Entry 7TK5 (electron microscopy, 7.80 A resolution (low resolution: residue-level contacts below are approximate; hydrogen-bond / salt-bridge calls are withheld)); this record covers chains C and D of the 27 polymer chains in the assembly.

# Chain C
Molecule: ATP synthase subunit alpha
Source organism: Saccharomyces cerevisiae
UniProtKB: P07251 (ATPA_YEAST); residues 1-510 here correspond to UniProt positions 36-545 (UniProt number = residue number + 35)
Chain sequence (510 residues; each row starts with the number of its first residue):
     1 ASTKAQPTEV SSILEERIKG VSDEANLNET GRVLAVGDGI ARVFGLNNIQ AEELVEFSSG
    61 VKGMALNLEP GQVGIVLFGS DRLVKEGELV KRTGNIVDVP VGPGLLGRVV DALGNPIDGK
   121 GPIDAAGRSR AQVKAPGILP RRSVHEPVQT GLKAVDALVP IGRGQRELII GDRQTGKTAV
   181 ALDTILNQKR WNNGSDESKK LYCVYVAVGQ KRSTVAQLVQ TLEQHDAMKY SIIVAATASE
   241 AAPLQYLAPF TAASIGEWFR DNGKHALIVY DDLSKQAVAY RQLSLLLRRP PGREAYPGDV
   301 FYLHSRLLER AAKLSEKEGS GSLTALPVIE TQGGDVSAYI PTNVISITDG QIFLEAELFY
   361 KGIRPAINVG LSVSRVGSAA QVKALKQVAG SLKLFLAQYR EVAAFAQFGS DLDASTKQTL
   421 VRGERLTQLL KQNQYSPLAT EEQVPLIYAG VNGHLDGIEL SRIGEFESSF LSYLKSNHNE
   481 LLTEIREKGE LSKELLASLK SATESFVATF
Not modelled in the structure: 1-11, 510
Swiss-Prot annotation at these positions:
  - binding site (ATP): G171 to T178
  - site: S372 (Required for activity)
  - modified residue (Phosphoserine): S22, S143

# Chain D
Molecule: ATP synthase subunit beta
Source organism: Saccharomyces cerevisiae
Notes: EC 7.1.2.2
UniProtKB: P00830 (ATPB_YEAST); residues 1-478 here correspond to UniProt positions 34-511 (UniProt number = residue number + 33)
Chain sequence (478 residues; each row starts with the number of its first residue):
     1 ASAAQSTPIT GKVTAVIGAI VDVHFEQSEL PAILNALEIK TPQGKLVLEV AQHLGENTVR
    61 TIAMDGTEGL VRGEKVLDTG GPISVPVGRE TLGRIINVIG EPIDERGPIK SKLRKPIHAD
   121 PPSFAEQSTS AEILETGIKV VDLLAPYARG GKIGLFGGAG VGKTVFIQEL INNIAKAHGG
   181 FSVFTGVGER TREGNDLYRE MKETGVINLE GESKVALVFG QMNEPPGARA RVALTGLTIA
   241 EYFRDEEGQD VLLFIDNIFR FTQAGSEVSA LLGRIPSAVG YQPTLATDMG LLQERITTTK
   301 KGSVTSVQAV YVPADDLTDP APATTFAHLD ATTVLSRGIS ELGIYPAVDP LDSKSRLLDA
   361 AVVGQEHYDV ASKVQETLQT YKSLQDIIAI LGMDELSEQD KLTVERARKI QRFLSQPFAV
   421 AEVFTGIPGK LVRLKDTVAS FKAVLEGKYD NIPEHAFYMV GGIEDVVAKA EKLAAEAN
Not modelled in the structure: 1-5, 476-478
Swiss-Prot annotation at these positions:
  - binding site (ATP): G157 to T164
  - modified residue: T79 (Phosphothreonine), T204 (Phosphothreonine), S340 (Phosphoserine)

# Interface between chain C and chain D
Residue-residue contacts (15):
  N47(C) - R72(D)
  N48(C) - R72(D)
  I49(C) - L70(D)
  I49(C) - V71(D)
  I49(C) - R72(D)
  Q50(C) - L70(D)
  A51(C) - E68(D)
  A51(C) - G69(D)
  A51(C) - L70(D)
  L68(C) - A15(D)
  L68(C) - V16(D)
  E69(C) - T14(D)
  P70(C) - T14(D)
  G298(C) - E267(D)
  D411(C) - I390(D)
Interface residues without a listed pair, chain C (16 interface residues in all): L66, N67, G292, R306, R375, L412
Interface residues without a listed pair, chain D (15 interface residues in all): I17, G160, M222, G280, A389

# In short
16 residues of chain C face 15 of chain D across their interface. Curated annotation (UniProt) lists 8
ATP-binding residues on chain C; 8 ATP-binding residues on chain D.
Here chain C is ATP synthase subunit alpha and chain D is ATP synthase subunit beta, both from Saccharomyces
cerevisiae. Entry 7TK5 (Yeast ATP synthase State 1binding(d) with 10 mM ATP backbone model) was determined by
electron microscopy (same publication as 7TJS, 7TJT, 7TJU, 7TJV, 7TJW, 7TJX and 30 further entries).
